Entry 1ZT7 (X-ray diffraction, 3.00 A resolution); this record covers chains A and B of the 3 polymer chains in the assembly.

Chain A:
Protein: H-2 class I histocompatibility antigen, K-K alpha chain
Source organism: Mus musculus
Reference sequence: P04223 (HA1K_MOUSE); residues 1-275 here correspond to UniProt positions 22-296 (UniProt number = residue number + 21)
Chain sequence (276 residues; each row starts with the number of its first residue; numbering starts at 0):
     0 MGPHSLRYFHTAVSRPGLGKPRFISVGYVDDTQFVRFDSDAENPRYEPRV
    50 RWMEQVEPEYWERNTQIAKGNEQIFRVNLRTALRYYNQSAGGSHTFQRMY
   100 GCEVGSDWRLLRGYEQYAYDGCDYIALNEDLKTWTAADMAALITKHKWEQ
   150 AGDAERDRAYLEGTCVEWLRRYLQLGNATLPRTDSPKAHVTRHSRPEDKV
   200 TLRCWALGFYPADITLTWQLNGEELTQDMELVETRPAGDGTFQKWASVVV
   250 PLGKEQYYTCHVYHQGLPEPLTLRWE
Disordered / not traced: 0
Sequence notes: initiating methionine (0)
Curated features (UniProtKB/Swiss-Prot):
  - region: E275 (Connecting peptide)
  - glycosylation (N-linked (GlcNAc...) asparagine): N86, N176
Cystine bridges: C101-C164, C203-C259

Chain B:
Protein: Beta-2-microglobulin
Source organism: Mus musculus
Reference sequence: P01887 (B2MG_MOUSE); residues 1-99 here correspond to UniProt positions 21-119 (UniProt number = residue number + 20)
Chain sequence (100 residues; row label = number of the first residue in the row; numbering starts at 0):
     0 MIQKTPQIQVYSRHPPENGKPNILNCYVTQFHPPHIEIQMLKNGKKIPKV
    50 EMSDMSFSKDWSFYILAHTEFTPTETDTYACRVKHDSMAEPKTVYWDRDM
Disordered / not traced: 0
Sequence notes: initiating methionine (0)
Cystine bridges: C25-C80

Chain A / chain B interface:
Pairs across the interface - 52 pairs, chain A then chain B:
  F8(A) with F56(B), hydrophobic
  H9(A) with F56(B)
  T10(A) with P33(B); M54(B); F56(B); F62(B)
  V12(A) with P33(B), hydrophobic
  I23(A) with M54(B), hydrophobic
  V25(A) with D53(B); S55(B)
  Y27(A) with S55(B)
  Q32(A) with D53(B)
  R35(A) with D53(B), salt bridge
  R48(A) with D53(B), salt bridge
  T94(A) with P32(B)
  Q96(A) with F56(B); W60(B), hydrogen bond (side chain-backbone); F62(B)
  R97(A) with F56(B); W60(B)
  M98(A) with W60(B)
  Q115(A) with W60(B)
  A117(A) with W60(B), hydrophobic
  D119(A) with I1(B); H31(B)
  G120(A) with H31(B), hydrogen bond (backbone-side chain)
  C121(A) with I1(B), hydrophobic
  D122(A) with W60(B), hydrogen bond
  H192(A) with D98(B), salt bridge
  R202(A) with D98(B), hydrogen bond (side chain-backbone); M99(B)
  W204(A) with D98(B); M99(B)
  V231(A) with Q8(B)
  E232(A) with Q8(B)
  T233(A) with Y26(B)
  R234(A) with Q8(B), hydrogen bond; Y10(B); Y26(B); M99(B), hydrogen bond (side chain-backbone)
  P235(A) with Y10(B), hydrogen bond (backbone-side chain); N24(B); Y26(B); L65(B), hydrophobic
  A236(A) with R12(B), hydrogen bond (backbone-side chain); N24(B), hydrogen bond (backbone-side chain)
  G237(A) with R12(B)
  D238(A) with R12(B); H13(B)
  Q242(A) with S11(B); R12(B), hydrogen bond (side chain-backbone)
  W244(A) with M99(B), hydrogen bond (side chain-backbone)
Also at the interface, not in a pair above, chain A (34 interface residues in all): Y116
Also at the interface, not in a pair above, chain B (21 interface residues in all): M51

Summary:
34 residues of chain A face 21 of chain B across their interface; the contacts include 11 hydrogen bonds and 3
salt bridges. Polar pairs include R35(A)-D53(B), R48(A)-D53(B) and H192(A)-D98(B).
Here chain A is H-2 class I histocompatibility antigen, K-K alpha chain and chain B is Beta-2-microglobulin,
both from Mus musculus. Entry 1ZT7 (crystal structure of class I MHC H-2Kk in complex with a nonapeptide) was
determined by X-ray diffraction (same publication as 1ZT1).
